PDB entry 1MV0 | solution NMR | chains A and B

Chain A:
Protein: Myc proto-oncogene protein
Organism: Homo sapiens
Reference sequence: P01106 (MYC_HUMAN); numbering as in UniProt (aligned over 55-68)
Sequence (14 residues; row label = number of the first residue in the row):
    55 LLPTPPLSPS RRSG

Chain B:
Protein: Myc box-dependent-interacting protein 1
Organism: Homo sapiens
Reference sequence: O00499 (BIN1_HUMAN); residues 402-482 here correspond to UniProt positions 513-593 (UniProt number = residue number + 111)
Sequence (81 residues; each row starts with the number of its first residue):
   402 GRLDLPPGFM FKVQAQHDYT ATDTDELQLK AGDVVLVIPF QNPEEQDEGW LMGVKESDWN
   462 QHKKLEKCRG VFPENFTERV P

Interface between chain A and chain B:
Contacting residue pairs (24; chain A residue first):
  Leu56(A) - Gln417(B)
  Leu56(A) - His418(B)
  Leu56(A) - Asn476(B)
  Pro59(A) - Trp451(B)
  Pro59(A) - Pro474(B)
  Pro60(A) - Trp451(B)
  Ser62(A) - Glu427(B)
  Ser62(A) - Asp448(B)
  Ser62(A) - Trp451(B)
  Pro63(A) - Asp448(B)
  Ser64(A) - Asp424(B)
  Arg65(A) - Asp426(B)
  Arg65(A) - Glu445(B)
  Arg65(A) - Glu446(B)
  Arg65(A) - Gln447(B)
  Arg65(A) - Asp448(B)
  Arg65(A) - Val472(B)
  Arg66(A) - Asp426(B)
  Arg66(A) - Glu446(B)
  Ser67(A) - Asp426(B)
  Ser67(A) - Gln442(B)
  Ser67(A) - Met453(B)
  Gly68(A) - Gln442(B)
  Gly68(A) - Glu446(B)
Interface residues without a listed pair, chain A (11 interface residues in all): Pro57
Interface residues without a listed pair, chain B (17 interface residues in all): Arg470, Phe477

Overview:
11 residues of chain A and 17 residues of chain B are in contact.
Here chain A is Myc proto-oncogene protein and chain B is Myc box-dependent-interacting protein 1, both from
Homo sapiens. Entry 1MV0 (NMR structure of the tumor suppressor BIN1: alternative splicing in melanoma and
interaction with C-myc) was determined by solution NMR.
